PDB entry 9DLG | electron microscopy, 5.60 A resolution (low resolution: residue-level contacts below are approximate; hydrogen-bond / salt-bridge calls are withheld) | chains B and A of the 5 polymer chains in the assembly

== Chain B (and A) ==
Name: TIR domain-containing adapter molecule 2
Source organism: Homo sapiens
Notes: fragment: TIR domain; chain A of this document is another copy of the same molecule, construct and numbering; everything in this record applies to it too
Reference sequence: Q86XR7 (TCAM2_HUMAN); residue numbers follow UniProt; this construct covers 76-231
Chain sequence (156 residues; each row starts with the number of its first residue):
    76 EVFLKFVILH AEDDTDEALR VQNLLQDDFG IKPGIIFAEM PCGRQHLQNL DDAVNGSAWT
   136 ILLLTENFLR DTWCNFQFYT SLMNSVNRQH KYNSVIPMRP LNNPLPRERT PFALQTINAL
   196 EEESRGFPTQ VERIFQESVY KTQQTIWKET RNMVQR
Unresolved in the structure: 76
Curated features (UniProtKB/Swiss-Prot):
  - modified residue: Y167 (Phosphotyrosine)
  - mutagenesis: P116 (P116H: Loss of ability to dimerize. Significant loss of RANTES-inducing activity. Loss of ability to induce NF-kappa-B activation), C117 (C117H: Loss of ability to dimerize. Loss of RANTES-inducing activity and ability to induce NF-kappa-B activation. Inhibition of TLR4-dependent activation of IRF3 and IRF7 ...), Y154 (Y154F: No effect on phosphorylation), Y167 (Y167F: Complete loss of phosphorylation in response to LPS)

== Chain B / chain A interface ==
Residue-residue contacts (21):
  E87(B) with R182(A)
  T90(B) with R200(A)
  D91(B) with R200(A)
  L94(B) with R200(A)
  A113(B) with Q205(A)
  E114(B) with Q205(A); R208(A)
  M115(B) with Q205(A)
  P116(B) with I209(A)
  C117(B) with N193(A); L195(A); Q205(A)
  G118(B) with I192(A); N193(A)
  R119(B) with N193(A)
  Q120(B) with T191(A); I192(A)
  H121(B) with T191(A); I192(A); N193(A)
  Q123(B) with Y167(A)
Also at the interface, not in a pair above, chain A (14 interface residues in all): N168, Q190, V206, F210

== Overview ==
The chain B/chain A interface involves 14 residues from each chain. Curated annotation (UniProt) lists 4
mutagenesis sites on chain B.
Both chains are TIR domain-containing adapter molecule 2 (Homo sapiens). Entry 9DLG (CryoEM structure of the
TIR domain from human TRAM) was determined by electron microscopy (same publication as 9DK8 and 9DKI).
